PDB entry 6ZL0 | electron microscopy, 40.00 A resolution (very low resolution: no residue pairs are listed; an interface is given only as per-side residue counts) | chains A and B of the 4 polymer chains in the assembly

Chain A:
Protein: Protein transport protein SEC31
Organism: Saccharomyces cerevisiae (strain ATCC 204508 / S288c)
UniProt: P38968 (SEC31_YEAST); numbering as in UniProt (aligned over 1-1273)
Sequence (1273 residues; each row starts with the number of its first residue):
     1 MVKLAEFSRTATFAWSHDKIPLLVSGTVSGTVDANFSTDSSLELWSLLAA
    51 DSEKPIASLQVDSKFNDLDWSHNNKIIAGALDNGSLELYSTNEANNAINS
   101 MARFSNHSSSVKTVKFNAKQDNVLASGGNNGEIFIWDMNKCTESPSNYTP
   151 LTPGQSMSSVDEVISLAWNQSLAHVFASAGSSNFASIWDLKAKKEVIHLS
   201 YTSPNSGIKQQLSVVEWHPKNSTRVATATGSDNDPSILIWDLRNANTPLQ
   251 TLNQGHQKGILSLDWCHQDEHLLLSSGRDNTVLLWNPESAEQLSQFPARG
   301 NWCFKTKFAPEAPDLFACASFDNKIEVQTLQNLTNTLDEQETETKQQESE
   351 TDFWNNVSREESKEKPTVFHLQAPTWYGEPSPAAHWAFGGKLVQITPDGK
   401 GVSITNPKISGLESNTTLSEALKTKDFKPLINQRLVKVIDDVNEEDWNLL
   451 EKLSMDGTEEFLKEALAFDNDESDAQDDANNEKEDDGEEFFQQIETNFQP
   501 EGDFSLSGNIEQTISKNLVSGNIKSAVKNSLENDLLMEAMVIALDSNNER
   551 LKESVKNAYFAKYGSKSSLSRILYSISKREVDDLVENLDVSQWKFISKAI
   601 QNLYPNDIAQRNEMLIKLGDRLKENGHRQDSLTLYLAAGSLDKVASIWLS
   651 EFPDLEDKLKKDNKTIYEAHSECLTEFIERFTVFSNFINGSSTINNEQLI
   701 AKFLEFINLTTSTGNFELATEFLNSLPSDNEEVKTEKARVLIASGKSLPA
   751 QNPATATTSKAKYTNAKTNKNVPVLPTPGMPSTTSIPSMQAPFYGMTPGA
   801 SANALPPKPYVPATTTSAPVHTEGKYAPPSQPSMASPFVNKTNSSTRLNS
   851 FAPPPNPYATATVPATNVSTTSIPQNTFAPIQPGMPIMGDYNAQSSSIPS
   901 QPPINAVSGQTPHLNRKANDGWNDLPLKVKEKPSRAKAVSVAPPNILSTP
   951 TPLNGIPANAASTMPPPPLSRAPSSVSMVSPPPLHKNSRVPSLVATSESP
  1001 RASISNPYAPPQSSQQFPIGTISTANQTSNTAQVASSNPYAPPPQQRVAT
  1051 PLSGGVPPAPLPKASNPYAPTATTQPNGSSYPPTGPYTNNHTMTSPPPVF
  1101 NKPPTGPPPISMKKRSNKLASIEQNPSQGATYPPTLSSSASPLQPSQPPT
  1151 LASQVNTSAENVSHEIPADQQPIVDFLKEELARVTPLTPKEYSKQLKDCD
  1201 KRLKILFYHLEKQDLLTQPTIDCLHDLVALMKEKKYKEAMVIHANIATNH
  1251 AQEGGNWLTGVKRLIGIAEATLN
Not modelled in the structure: 1-378, 470-494, 691-693, 746-1273
Swiss-Prot annotation at these positions:
  - modified residue: Ser349 (Phosphoserine), Ser836 (Phosphoserine), Ser974 (Phosphoserine), Ser977 (Phosphoserine), Ser980 (Phosphoserine), Ser988 (Phosphoserine), Ser992 (Phosphoserine), Ser999 (Phosphoserine), Thr1050 (Phosphothreonine), Ser1053 (Phosphoserine)

Chain B:
Protein: Protein transport protein SEC13
Organism: Saccharomyces cerevisiae (strain ATCC 204508 / S288c)
UniProt: Q04491 (SEC13_YEAST); numbering as in UniProt (aligned over 1-297)
Sequence (297 residues; numbered 1 to 297; the number before each row is that of its first residue):
     1 MVVIANAHNELIHDAVLDYYGKRLATCSSDKTIKIFEVEGETHKLIDTLT
    51 GHEGPVWRVDWAHPKFGTILASCSYDGKVLIWKEENGRWSQIAVHAVHSA
   101 SVNSVQWAPHEYGPLLLVASSDGKVSVVEFKENGTTSPIIIDAHAIGVNS
   151 ASWAPATIEEDGEHNGTKESRKFVTGGADNLVKIWKYNSDAQTYVLESTL
   201 EGHSDWVRDVAWSPTVLLRSYLASVSQDRTCIIWTQDNEQGPWKKTLLKE
   251 EKFPDVLWRASWSLSGNVLALSGGDNKVTLWKENLEGKWEPAGEVHQ
Not modelled in the structure: 1, 158-169, 293-297
Swiss-Prot annotation at these positions:
  - mutagenesis: Gly176 (G176R: Leads to mislocalization of NPCs and overproliferation of the nuclear and ER membranes at 34 degrees Celsius), Ser224 (S224K: Growth inhibited above 30 degrees Celsius), Trp262 (W262R: Growth inhibited above 30 degrees Celsius), Gly266 (G266D: Growth inhibited above 34 degrees Celsius)

Chain A / chain B interface:
At this resolution (40 A) residue pairs are not listed: 41 residues of chain A and 46 of chain B lie at the interface.

Overview:
Chain A and chain B form an interface of 41 and 46 residues respectively. Curated annotation (UniProt) lists 4
mutagenesis sites on chain B.
Here chain A is Protein transport protein SEC31 and chain B is Protein transport protein SEC13, both from
Saccharomyces cerevisiae (strain ATCC 204508 / S288c). Entry 6ZL0 (COPII on membranes, outer coat left-handed
rod) was determined by electron microscopy, deposited together with 6ZG5 and 6ZG6.
